5XP3 - chains B and E of the 6 polymer chains in the assembly; structure by X-ray diffraction, 2.30 A resolution.

[Chain B]
Molecule: Tubulin beta chain
Source organism: Sus scrofa
UniProtKB: F2Z5B2 (F2Z5B2_PIG); numbering as in UniProt (aligned over 1-445)
Amino-acid sequence (445 residues; each row starts with the number of its first residue):
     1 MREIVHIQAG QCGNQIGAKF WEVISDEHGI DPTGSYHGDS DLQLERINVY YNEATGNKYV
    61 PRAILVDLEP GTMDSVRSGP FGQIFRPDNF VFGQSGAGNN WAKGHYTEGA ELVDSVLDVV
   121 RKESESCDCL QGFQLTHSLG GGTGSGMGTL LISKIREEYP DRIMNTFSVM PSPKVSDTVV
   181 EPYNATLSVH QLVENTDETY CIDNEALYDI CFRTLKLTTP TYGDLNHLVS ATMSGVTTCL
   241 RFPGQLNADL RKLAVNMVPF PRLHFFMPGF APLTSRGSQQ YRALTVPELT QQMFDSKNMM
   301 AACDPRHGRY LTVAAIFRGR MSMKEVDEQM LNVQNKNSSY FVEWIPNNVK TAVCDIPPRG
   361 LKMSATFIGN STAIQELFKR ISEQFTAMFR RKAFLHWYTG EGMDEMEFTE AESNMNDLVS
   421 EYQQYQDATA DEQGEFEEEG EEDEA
Disordered / not traced: 429-445
Differences from the reference sequence: conflict Gly440 (Glu in F2Z5B2), Glu441 (Gly in F2Z5B2)
Bound ions: Mg2+: Gln11 (together with GDP)
Small-molecule neighbours: GDP (guanosine-5'-diphosphate): Gly10, Gln11, Cys12, Gln15, Ile16, Asp67, Asn99, Ser138, Gly140, Gly141, Gly142, Thr143, Gly144, Ser145, Val169, Pro171, Val175, Asp177, Glu181, Asn204, Leu207, Tyr222, Leu225, Asn226
From the paper describing this entry:
  - conformationally variable residues (loop rearrangement): Asn247

[Chain E]
Molecule: Stathmin-4
Source organism: Rattus norvegicus
UniProtKB: P63043 (STMN4_RAT); residues 5-145 here correspond to UniProt positions 49-189 (UniProt number = residue number + 44)
Amino-acid sequence (143 residues; each row starts with the number of its first residue):
     3 MADMEVIELN KCTSGQSFEV ILKPPSFDGV PEFNASLPRR RDPSLEEIQK KLEAAEERRK
    63 YQEAELLKHL AEKREHEREV IQKAIEENNN FIKMAKEKLA QKMESNKENR EAHLAAMLER
   123 LQEKDKHAEE VRKNKELKEE ASR
Disordered / not traced: 3-5, 29-43, 142-145
Differences from the reference sequence: expression tag (3-4)
Swiss-Prot annotation at these positions:
  - modified residue: Ser46 (Phosphoserine)

[How chain B and chain E interact]
Residue-residue contacts (23):
  Tyr106(B) - His78(E)  hydrogen bond
  Tyr106(B) - Glu79(E)
  Tyr106(B) - Val82(E)  hydrophobic
  Tyr106(B) - Ile83(E)
  Leu150(B) - Glu79(E)
  Ser153(B) - Leu72(E)
  Ser153(B) - Arg76(E)  hydrogen bond
  Lys154(B) - Arg76(E)
  Lys154(B) - Glu79(E)  salt bridge
  Arg156(B) - Leu68(E)
  Glu157(B) - Leu69(E)
  Glu157(B) - Leu72(E)
  Glu157(B) - Arg76(E)  salt bridge
  Pro160(B) - Glu65(E)
  Pro160(B) - Leu68(E)  hydrophobic
  Glu401(B) - Val82(E)
  Glu401(B) - Ala86(E)
  Gly402(B) - Val82(E)
  Gly402(B) - Lys85(E)
  Gly402(B) - Ala86(E)
  Met403(B) - Val82(E)
  Asp404(B) - Lys85(E)  salt bridge
  Glu407(B) - His78(E)  salt bridge
Interface residues without a listed pair, chain B (17 interface residues in all): His105, Thr107, Asn195, Thr399, Gly400
Interface residues without a listed pair, chain E (13 interface residues in all): Ala73, Glu89

[Overview]
Chain B and chain E form an interface of 17 and 13 residues respectively, with 2 hydrogen bonds and 4 salt
bridges. Polar pairs include Lys154(B)-Glu79(E), Glu157(B)-Arg76(E) and Asp404(B)-Lys85(E). Ligands of chain
B: GDP. From the paper: conformational variability at Asn247(B).
Here chain B is Tubulin beta chain (Sus scrofa) and chain E is Stathmin-4 (Rattus norvegicus). Entry 5XP3
(Crystal structure of apo T2R-TTL) was determined by X-ray diffraction, deposited together with 5XIW, 5YL2,
5YLJ and 5YLS.
